8JRP - chains B and A of the 4 polymer chains in the assembly; structure by electron microscopy, 3.58 A resolution.

[Chain B]
Name: Protein E6
Organism: Human papillomavirus 16
UniProt: P03126 (VE6_HPV16); residues 9-149 here = UniProt positions 9-149
Chain sequence (141 residues; each row starts with the number of its first residue):
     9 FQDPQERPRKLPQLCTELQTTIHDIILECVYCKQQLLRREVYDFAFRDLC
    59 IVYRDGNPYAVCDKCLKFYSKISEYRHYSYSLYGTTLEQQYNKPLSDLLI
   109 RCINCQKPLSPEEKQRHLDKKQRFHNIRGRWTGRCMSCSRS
Sequence notes: engineered mutation Ser-87 (Cys in P03126), Ser-104 (Cys in P03126), Ser-118 (Cys in P03126), Ser-147 (Cys in P03126)
Ion coordination: Zn2+ site 1: Cys-37, Cys-40, Cys-70, Cys-73; Zn2+ site 2: Cys-110, Cys-113, Cys-143, Cys-146
What the authors report for this chain:
  - mutagenesis - F76A/I80A/Y83A, Y88A/Y91A: decreased catalytic activity on p53

[Chain A]
Name: Ubiquitin-protein ligase E3A
Organism: Homo sapiens
Notes: EC 2.3.2.26
UniProt: Q05086 (UBE3A_HUMAN); residue numbers follow UniProt; this construct covers 1-875
Chain sequence (875 residues; each row starts with the number of its first residue):
     1 MEKLHQCYWKSGEPQSDDIEASRMKRAAAKHLIERYYHQLTEGCGNEACT
    51 NEFCASCPTFLRMDNNAAAIKALELYKINAKLCDPHPSKKGASSAYLENS
   101 KGAPNNSCSEIKMNKKGARIDFKDVTYLTEEKVYEILELCREREDYSPLI
   151 RVIGRVFSSAEALVQSFRKVKQHTKEELKSLQAKDEDKDEDEKEKAACSA
   201 AAMEEDSEASSSRIGDSSQGDNNLQKLGPDDVSVDIDAIRRVYTRLLSNE
   251 KIETAFLNALVYLSPNVECDLTYHNVYSRDPNYLNLFIIVMENRNLHSPE
   301 YLEMALPLFCKAMSKLPLAAQGKLIRLWSKYNADQIRRMMETFQQLITYK
   351 VISNEFNSRNLVNDDDAIVAASKCLKMVYYANVVGGEVDTNHNEEDDEEP
   401 IPESSELTLQELLGEERRNKKGPRVDPLETELGVKTLDCRKPLIPFEEFI
   451 NEPLNEVLEMDKDYTFFKVETENKFSFMTCPFILNAVTKNLGLYYDNRIR
   501 MYSERRITVLYSLVQGQQLNPYLRLKVRRDHIIDDALVRLEMIAMENPAD
   551 LKKQLYVEFEGEQGVDEGGVSKEFFQLVVEEIFNPDIGMFTYDESTKLFW
   601 FNPSSFETEGQFTLIGIVLGLAIYNNCILDVHFPMVVYRKLMGKKGTFRD
   651 LGDSHPVLYQSLKDLLEYEGNVEDDMMITFQISQTDLFGNPMMYDLKENG
   701 DKIPITNENRKEFVNLYSDYILNKSVEKQFKAFRRGFHMVTNESPLKYLF
   751 RPEEIELLICGSRNLDFQALEETTEYDGGYTRDSVLIREFWEIVHSFTDE
   801 QKRLFLQFTTGTDRAPVGGLGKLKMIIAKNGPDTERLPTSHTAFNVLLLP
   851 EYSSKEKLKERLLKAITYAKGFGML
Unresolved in the structure: 1-119, 170-230, 870-875
Sequence notes: engineered mutation Ala-843 (Cys in Q05086)
Swiss-Prot annotation at these positions:
  - zinc finger: Cys-44 to Cys-83 (C4-type)
  - region: Ile-401 to Arg-418 (E6-binding)
  - modified residue: Ser-218 (Phosphoserine), Tyr-659 (Phosphotyrosine)
  - natural variant: Thr-129 (T129K: In AS; uncertain significance), Cys-140 (C140R: May be associated with AS), Val-156 (V156G: May be associated with AS), Asp-235 (D235V: In AS; uncertain significance), Leu-260 (L260H: In AS; uncertain significance; L260Q: In AS; uncertain significance), Leu-286 (L286W: In AS; uncertain significance), Asn-293 (N293T: May be associated with AS), Ser-358 (S358T: May be associated with AS), Leu-458 (L458P: In AS; uncertain significance), Pro-481 (P481L: In AS; uncertain significance), Arg-500 (R500P: In AS; uncertain significance), Met-501 (M501I: May be associated with AS), 10 further natural variant entries in UniProt
  - mutagenesis: Phe-750 (F750D: Disrupt trimer formation, 50-fold reduction in E3 ligase activity)
What the authors report for this chain:
  - disease-associated variants - R505P: decreased stability with Protein E6 (chain B)
  - disease-associated variants - R505P: decreased catalytic activity on p53
  - post-translational modification sites: Thr-508 (citing earlier work)

[How chain B and chain A interact]
Pairs across the interface - 54 pairs, chain B then chain A:
  Tyr-39(B) / Ser-405(A)  hydrogen bond (side chain-backbone)
  Tyr-39(B) / Thr-408(A)
  Tyr-39(B) / Leu-409(A)  hydrogen bond (side chain-backbone)
  Leu-57(B) / Leu-412(A)
  Leu-57(B) / Leu-413(A)  hydrophobic
  Cys-58(B) / Leu-412(A)  hydrogen bond (backbone-backbone)
  Cys-58(B) / Leu-413(A)
  Cys-58(B) / Gly-414(A)
  Val-60(B) / Glu-411(A)
  Val-60(B) / Leu-412(A)  hydrophobic
  Arg-62(B) / Thr-408(A)
  Val-69(B) / Leu-412(A)  hydrophobic
  Leu-74(B) / Leu-409(A)  hydrophobic
  Phe-76(B) / Leu-510(A)  hydrophobic
  Phe-76(B) / Val-514(A)  hydrophobic
  Tyr-77(B) / Ser-405(A)
  Tyr-77(B) / Leu-409(A)
  Ser-78(B) / Leu-409(A)
  Lys-79(B) / Leu-510(A)
  Ile-80(B) / Ile-507(A)
  Ile-80(B) / Tyr-511(A)  hydrophobic
  Ser-81(B) / Glu-406(A)
  Tyr-83(B) / Ser-503(A)
  Tyr-83(B) / Ile-507(A)  hydrophobic
  Arg-84(B) / Glu-403(A)  salt bridge
  Arg-84(B) / Glu-504(A)  salt bridge
  Arg-84(B) / Ile-507(A)
  Arg-84(B) / Ala-549(A)
  His-85(B) / Glu-403(A)  salt bridge
  His-85(B) / Glu-406(A)
  Tyr-86(B) / Val-469(A)
  Ser-87(B) / Lys-468(A)  hydrogen bond (backbone-side chain)
  Tyr-88(B) / Arg-424(A)
  Tyr-88(B) / Lys-468(A)
  Ser-89(B) / Lys-468(A)  hydrogen bond (backbone-backbone)
  Ser-89(B) / Val-469(A)
  Ser-89(B) / Glu-470(A)
  Leu-90(B) / Glu-470(A)
  Tyr-91(B) / Glu-470(A)
  Tyr-91(B) / Glu-472(A)  hydrogen bond
  Thr-94(B) / Glu-470(A)  hydrogen bond
  Leu-107(B) / Glu-415(A)
  Arg-109(B) / Leu-413(A)
  Gln-114(B) / Leu-413(A)
  Arg-131(B) / Glu-470(A)  hydrogen bond (side chain-backbone)
  Arg-136(B) / Glu-399(A)  salt bridge
  Arg-136(B) / Pro-402(A)
  Arg-136(B) / Glu-406(A)  salt bridge
  Arg-136(B) / Gln-410(A)
  Arg-136(B) / Arg-417(A)
  Arg-136(B) / Lys-421(A)
  Arg-138(B) / Glu-406(A)  salt bridge
  Arg-138(B) / Gln-410(A)
  Arg-138(B) / Leu-413(A)
Other interface residues (no listed pair), chain B (32 interface residues in all): Val-38, Phe-52, Tyr-61
Other interface residues (no listed pair), chain A (30 interface residues in all): Thr-471, Arg-506, Glu-743

[In short]
The interface between chain B and chain A involves 32 residues on one side and 30 on the other, with 8
hydrogen bonds and 6 salt bridges. Polar contacts include Arg-84(B)/Glu-403(A), Arg-84(B)/Glu-504(A) and
His-85(B)/Glu-403(A). The paper reports that F76A/I80A/Y83A and Y88A/Y91A of chain B reduce catalytic activity
on p53; a modification site at Thr-508(A).
Here chain B is Protein E6 (Human papillomavirus 16) and chain A is Ubiquitin-protein ligase E3A (Homo
sapiens). Entry 8JRP (Structure of E6AP-E6 complex in Att3 state) was determined by electron microscopy
together with 8JRN, 8JRO, 8JRQ and 8JRR from the same study.
